PDB entry 5VCE | X-ray diffraction, 2.20 A resolution | chain A

[Chain A]
Name: Cytochrome P450 3A4
From: Homo sapiens
Notes: EC 1.14.13.157, 1.14.13.32, 1.14.13.67, 1.14.13.9
UniProt: P08684 (CP3A4_HUMAN); residue numbers follow UniProt; this construct covers 23-503
Sequence (487 residues; row label = number of the first residue in the row; note: 20 numbers in that range are skipped by the numbering (no residue carries them; nothing is unmodelled there)):
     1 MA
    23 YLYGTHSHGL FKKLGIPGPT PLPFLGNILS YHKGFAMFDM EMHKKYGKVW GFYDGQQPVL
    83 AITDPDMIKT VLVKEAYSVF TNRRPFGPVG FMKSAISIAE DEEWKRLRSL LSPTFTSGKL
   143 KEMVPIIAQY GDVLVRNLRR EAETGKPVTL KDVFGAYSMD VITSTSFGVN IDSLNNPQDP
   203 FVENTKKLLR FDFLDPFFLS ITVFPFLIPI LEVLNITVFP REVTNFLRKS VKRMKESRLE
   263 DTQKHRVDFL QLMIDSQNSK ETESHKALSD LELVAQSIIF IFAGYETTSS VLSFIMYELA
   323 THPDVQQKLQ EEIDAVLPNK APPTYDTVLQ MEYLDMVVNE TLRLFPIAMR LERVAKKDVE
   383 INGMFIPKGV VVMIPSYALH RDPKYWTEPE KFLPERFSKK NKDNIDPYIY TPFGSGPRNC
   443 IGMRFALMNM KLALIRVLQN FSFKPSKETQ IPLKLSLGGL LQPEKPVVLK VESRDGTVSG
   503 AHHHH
Unresolved in the structure: 1-2, 23-25, 261-267, 281-287, 497-507
Sequence notes: engineered mutation Ala-58 (Cys in P08684), Met-64 (Cys in P08684), Ala-98 (Cys in P08684), Thr-239 (Cys in P08684), Ala-377 (Cys in P08684), Ser-468 (Cys in P08684); expression tag (504-507)
Bound ions: heme Fe: Cys-442 (together with ritonavir)
Residues lining bound ligands:
  - heme (HEM): Arg-105, Ile-118, Ser-119, Trp-126, Arg-130, Phe-137, Ile-301, Phe-302, Ala-305, Gly-306, Thr-309, Thr-310, Val-313, Leu-364, Ile-369, Ala-370, Leu-373, Arg-375, Pro-434, Phe-435, Gly-436, Ser-437, Arg-440, Asn-441, Cys-442, Ile-443, Gly-444, Phe-447, Ala-448, Met-452
  - ritonavir (RIT): Arg-105, Arg-106, Pro-107, Phe-108, Ser-119, Ile-120, Leu-211, Arg-212, Phe-213, Asp-214, Phe-215, Phe-220, Ile-223, Thr-224, Phe-241, Ile-301, Phe-304, Ala-305, Thr-309, Ile-369, Ala-370, Arg-372, Glu-374, Cys-442
What the authors report for this chain:
  - conformationally variable residues (loop rearrangement, side-chain flip): Lys-55 to Met-59, Leu-211 to Asp-217, Met-371

[Summary]
Chain A binds heme and ritonavir. The paper reports conformational variability at Lys-55, Leu-211 and Met-371.
Chain A is Cytochrome P450 3A4 (Homo sapiens); the structure, Crystal structure of the cysteine depleted
CYP3A4 bound to ritonavir, was determined by X-ray diffraction together with 5VC0, 5VCC, 5VCD and 5VCG from
the same study.
